7CWN - chains A and F of the 15 polymer chains in the assembly; structure by electron microscopy, 3.20 A resolution.

[Chain A]
Molecule: Spike glycoprotein
Organism: Severe acute respiratory syndrome coronavirus 2
UniProtKB: P0DTC2 (SPIKE_SARS2); residue numbers follow UniProt; this construct covers 1-1273
Chain sequence (1273 residues; each row starts with the number of its first residue):
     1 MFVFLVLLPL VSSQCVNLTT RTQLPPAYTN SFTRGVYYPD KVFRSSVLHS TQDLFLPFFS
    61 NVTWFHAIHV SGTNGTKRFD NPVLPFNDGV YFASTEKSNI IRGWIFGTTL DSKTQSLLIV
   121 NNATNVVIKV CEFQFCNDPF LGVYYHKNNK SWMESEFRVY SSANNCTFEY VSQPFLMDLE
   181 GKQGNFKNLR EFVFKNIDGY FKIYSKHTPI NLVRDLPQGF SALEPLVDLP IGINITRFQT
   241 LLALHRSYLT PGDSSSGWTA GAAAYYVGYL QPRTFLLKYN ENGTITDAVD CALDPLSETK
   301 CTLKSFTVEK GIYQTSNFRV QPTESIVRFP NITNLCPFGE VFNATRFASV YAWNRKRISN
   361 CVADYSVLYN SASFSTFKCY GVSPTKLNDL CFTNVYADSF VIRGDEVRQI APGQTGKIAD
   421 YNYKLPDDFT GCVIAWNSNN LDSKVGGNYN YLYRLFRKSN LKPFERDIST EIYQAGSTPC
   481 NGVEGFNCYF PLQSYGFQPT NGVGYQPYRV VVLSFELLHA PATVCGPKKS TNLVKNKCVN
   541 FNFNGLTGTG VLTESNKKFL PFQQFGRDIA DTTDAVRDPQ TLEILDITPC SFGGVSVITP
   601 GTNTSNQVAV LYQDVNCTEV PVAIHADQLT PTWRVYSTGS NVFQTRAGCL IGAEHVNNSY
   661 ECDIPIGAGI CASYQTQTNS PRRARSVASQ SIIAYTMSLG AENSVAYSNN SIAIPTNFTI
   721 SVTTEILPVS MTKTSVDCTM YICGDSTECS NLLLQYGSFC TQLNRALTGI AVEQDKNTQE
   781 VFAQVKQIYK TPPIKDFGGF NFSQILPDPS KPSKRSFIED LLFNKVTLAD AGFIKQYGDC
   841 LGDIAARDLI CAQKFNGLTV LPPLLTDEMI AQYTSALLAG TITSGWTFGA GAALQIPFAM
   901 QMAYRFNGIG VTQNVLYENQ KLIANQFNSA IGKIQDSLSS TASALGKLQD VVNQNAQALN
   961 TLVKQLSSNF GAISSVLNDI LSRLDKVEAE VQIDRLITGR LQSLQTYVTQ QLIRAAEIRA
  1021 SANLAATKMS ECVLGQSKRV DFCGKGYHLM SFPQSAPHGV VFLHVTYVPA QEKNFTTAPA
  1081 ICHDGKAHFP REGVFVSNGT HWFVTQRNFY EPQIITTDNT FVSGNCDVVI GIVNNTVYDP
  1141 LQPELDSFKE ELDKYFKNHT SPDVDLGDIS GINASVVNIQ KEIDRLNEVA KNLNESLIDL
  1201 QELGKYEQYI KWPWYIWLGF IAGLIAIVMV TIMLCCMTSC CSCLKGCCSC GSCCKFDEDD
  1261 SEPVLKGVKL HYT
Disordered / not traced: 1-13, 252-255, 331-333, 528-530, 621-640, 677-688, 828-847, 1148-1273
Cystine bridges: Cys15-Cys136, Cys131-Cys166, Cys291-Cys301, Cys336-Cys361, Cys379-Cys432, Cys391-Cys525, Cys480-Cys488, Cys617-Cys649, Cys662-Cys671, Cys738-Cys760, Cys743-Cys749, Cys1032-Cys1043, Cys1082-Cys1126
Glycans and other covalent adducts: N-acetylglucosamine (NAG) linked to Asn61, Asn234, Asn603, Asn616, Asn657, Asn709, Asn717, Asn801, Asn1074, Asn1098, Asn1134
Curated features (UniProtKB/Swiss-Prot):
  - region: Asn280 to Cys301 (Putative superantigen), Arg403 to Asp405 (Integrin-binding motif), Asn448 to Phe456 (Immunodominant HLA epitope recognized by the CD8+), Pro681 to Ala684 (Putative superantigen), Ser816 to Tyr837 (Fusion peptide 1), Lys835 to Phe855 (Fusion peptide 2), Asp1163 to Glu1202 (Heptad repeat 2)
  - motif: Met1237 to Cys1241 (Binding to host endocytosis trafficking protein SNX27), Asp1257 to Glu1262 (Diacidic ER export motif (host COPII)), Ser1261 to Gly1267 (Binding to host plasma membrane localising/FERM domain proteins), Lys1269 to Thr1273 (KxHxx, ER retrieval signal (COPI))
  - site (Cleavage): Arg685, Ser686, Arg815, Ser816
  - lipidation (S-palmitoyl cysteine): Cys1235, Cys1236, Cys1240, Cys1241, Cys1243, Cys1247, Cys1248, Cys1250, Cys1253, Cys1254
  - glycosylation: Asn17 (N-linked (GlcNAc...) (complex) asparagine), Asn61 (N-linked (GlcNAc...) (hybrid) asparagine), Asn74 (N-linked (GlcNAc...) (complex) asparagine), Asn122 (N-linked (GlcNAc...) (hybrid) asparagine), Asn149 (N-linked (GlcNAc...) (complex) asparagine), Asn165 (N-linked (GlcNAc...) (complex) asparagine), Asn234 (N-linked (GlcNAc...) (high mannose) asparagine), Asn282 (N-linked (GlcNAc...) (complex) asparagine), Thr323 (O-linked (GalNAc) threonine), Ser325 (O-linked (HexNAc...) serine), Asn331 (N-linked (GlcNAc...) (complex) asparagine), Asn343 (N-linked (GlcNAc...) (complex) asparagine), Asn603 (N-linked (GlcNAc...) (hybrid) asparagine), Asn616 (N-linked (GlcNAc...) (complex) asparagine), Asn657 (N-linked (GlcNAc...) (complex) asparagine), Thr676 (O-linked (GlcNAc...) threonine), Thr678 (O-linked (GlcNAc...) threonine), Asn709 (N-linked (GlcNAc...) (high mannose) asparagine), Asn717 (N-linked (GlcNAc...) (hybrid) asparagine), Asn801 (N-linked (GlcNAc...) (hybrid) asparagine) and 6 more in UniProt
  - natural variant: Leu5 (L5F: In strain: Iota/B.1.526), Ser13 (S13I: In strain: Epsilon/B.1.427/B.1.429), Leu18 (L18F: In strain: Beta/B.1.351, Gamma/P.1 and 1 more), Thr19 (T19I: In strain: Omicron/BQ.1.1, Omicron/XBB.1.5 and 1 more; T19R: In strain: Delta/B.1.617.2, Omicron/BA.2 and 4 more), Thr20 (T20N: In strain: Gamma/P.1), Leu24 to Ala27 (sequence variant, change not given here; In strain: Omicron/BA.2, Omicron/BA.2.12.1 and 6 more), Pro26 (P26S: In strain: Gamma/P.1), Gln52 (Q52H: In strain: Omicron/EG.5.1), Ala67 (A67V: In strain: Eta/B.1.525, Omicron/BA.1), His69 to Val70 (deletion: In strain: Alpha/B.1.1.7, Eta/B.1.525 and 5 more), Gly75 (G75V: In strain: Lambda/C.37), Thr76 (T76I: In strain: Lambda/C.37), 83 further natural variant entries in UniProt
  - mutagenesis: His69 to Val70 (Increased incorporation of cleaved spike into virions), Asn121 (N121Q: Partial loss of biliverdin affinity), Arg190 (R190K: Partial loss of biliverdin affinity), Asn234 (N234Q: Increased resistance to neutralizing antibodies), Asn331 (N331Q: Reduced viral infectivity), Asn343 (N343Q: Reduced viral infectivity), Leu452 (L452R: Increased resistance to neutralizing antibodies. Decreases HLA binding to NF9 epitope. Increased binding affinity to human ACE2), Tyr453 (Y453F: Decreased HLA binding to NF9 epitope. Increased binding affinity to human ACE2), Ala475 (A475V: Increased resistance to neutralizing antibodies), Val483 (V483A: Increased resistance to neutralizing antibodies), Glu484 (E484D: Increased replication in human TMEM106B overexpressing cells), Phe490 (F490L: Increased resistance to neutralizing antibodies and human covalescent sera neutralization), 17 further mutagenesis entries in UniProt
Reported in the primary citation:
  - mutagenesis - N354D/D364Y, V367F, R408I, W436R: unchanged binding to P17

[Chain F]
Molecule: light chain of P17 Fab
Organism: Homo sapiens
Notes: antibody fragment or engineered binder
Chain sequence (209 residues; numbered 0 to 208; the number before each row is that of its first residue; numbering starts at 0):
     0 GDIQLTQSPS SLSASVGDRV TITCRASQSI SSYLNWYQQK PGKAPKLLIY AASSLQSGVP
    60 SRFSGSGSGT DFTLTISSLQ PEDFATYYCQ QSYSTPRTFG QGTKVEIKRT VAAPSVFIFP
   120 PSDEQLKSGT ASVVCLLNNF YPREAKVQWK VDNALQSGNS ESVTEQDSKD STYSLSSTLT
   180 LSKADYEKHK VYACEVTHQG LSSTKSFNR
Disordered / not traced: 0, 108-208
Cystine bridges: Cys23-Cys88

[Chain A / chain F interface]
Pairs across the interface (8; chain A residue first):
  Glu484(A) - Arg96(F)  hydrogen bond (backbone-side chain)
  Gly485(A) - Tyr32(F)
  Gly485(A) - Ser91(F)
  Gly485(A) - Tyr92(F)
  Gly485(A) - Arg96(F)
  Phe486(A) - Tyr32(F)  hydrophobic
  Phe486(A) - Tyr92(F)  hydrogen bond (backbone-backbone)
  Tyr489(A) - Tyr32(F)
Interface residues without a listed pair, chain A (7 interface residues in all): Val483, Asn487, Cys488
Interface residues without a listed pair, chain F (6 interface residues in all): Ser30, Thr94

[Overview]
The interface between chain A and chain F involves 7 residues on one side and 6 on the other; the contacts
include 2 hydrogen bonds. Polar contacts include Glu484(A)-Arg96(F) and Phe486(A)-Tyr92(F). From the paper:
N354D/D364Y, V367F and R408I of chain A, among others, leave binding to P17 unchanged.
Chain A is Spike glycoprotein (Severe acute respiratory syndrome coronavirus 2) and chain F is light chain of
P17 Fab (Homo sapiens); the structure, P17-H014 Fab cocktail in complex with SARS-CoV-2 spike protein, was
determined by electron microscopy together with 7CWL, 7CWM and 7CWO from the same study.
